Entry 6CDR (X-ray diffraction, 2.40 A resolution); this record covers chain A.

# Chain A
Name: C-terminal-binding protein 1
Organism: Homo sapiens
Notes: EC 1.1.1.-
Reference sequence: Q13363 (CTBP1_HUMAN); residue numbers follow UniProt; this construct covers 28-379
Sequence (373 residues; each row starts with the number of its first residue):
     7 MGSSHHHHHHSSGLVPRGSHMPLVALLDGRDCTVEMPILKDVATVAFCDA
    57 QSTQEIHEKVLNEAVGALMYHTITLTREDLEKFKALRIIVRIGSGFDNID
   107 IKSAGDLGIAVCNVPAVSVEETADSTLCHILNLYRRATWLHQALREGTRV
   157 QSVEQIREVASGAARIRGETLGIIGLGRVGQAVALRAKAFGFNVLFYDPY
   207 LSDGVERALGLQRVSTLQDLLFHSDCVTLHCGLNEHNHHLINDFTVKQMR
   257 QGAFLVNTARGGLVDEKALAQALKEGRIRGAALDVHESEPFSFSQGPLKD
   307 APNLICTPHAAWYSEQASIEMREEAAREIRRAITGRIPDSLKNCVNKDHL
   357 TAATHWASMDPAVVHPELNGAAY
Unresolved in the structure: 7-24, 358-379
Differences from the reference sequence: expression tag (7-27); engineered mutation V123 (Ala in Q13363)
Small-molecule neighbours: NADH (NAI; 1,4-dihydronicotinamide adenine dinucleotide): S100, G101, P121, T128, I180, G181, L182, G183, R184, V185, G186, Y203, D204, P205, Y206, L207, H236, C237, G238, L239, N240, N243, L246, T264, A265, R266, D290, V291, H315, A316, A317, W318
Swiss-Prot annotation at these positions:
  - active site: R266, E295, H315 (Proton donor)
  - binding site (NAD(+)): S100, I180 to V185, D204, C237 to N243, T264 to R266, D290, H315 to W318
  - site: N375, G376 (Cleavage)
  - modified residue: S300 (Phosphoserine)
  - natural variant: R342 (R342W: In HADDTS)
  - mutagenesis: A52 (A52E: Loss of interaction with SIMC1. No effect on its proteolytic processing mediated by CAPN3), V66 (V66R: Loss of interaction with SIMC1. Reduced proteolytic processing mediated by CAPN3), C134 (C134A: Strongly reduces E1A binding; when associated with A-138; A-141 and A-150), N138 (N138A: Strongly reduces E1A binding; when associated with A-134; A-141 and A-150), R141 to R142 (Strongly reduces E1A binding; when associated with A-163 and A-171), R141 (R141A: Strongly reduces E1A binding; when associated with A-134; A-138 and A-150), L150 (L150A: Strongly reduces E1A binding; when associated with A-134; A-138 and A-141), R163 (R163A: Strongly reduces E1A binding; when associated with A-141; A-142 and A-171), R171 (R171A: Strongly reduces E1A binding; when associated with A-141; A-142 and A-163), G181 (G181V: Strongly reduces E1A binding; when associated with V-183 and A-204), G183 (G183A: Reduced proteolytic processing mediated by CAPN3; when associated with A-186; G183V: Strongly reduces E1A binding; when associated with V-181 and A-204), G186 (G186A: Reduced proteolytic processing mediated by CAPN3; when associated with A-183), 5 further mutagenesis entries in UniProt
Reported in the primary citation:
  - conformationally variable residues (helix shift): E326

# Overview
Ligands of chain A: NADH. From UniProt: 3 active-site residues, 23 NAD+-binding residues and 17 mutagenesis
sites. The paper reports conformational variability at E326.
Chain A is C-terminal-binding protein 1 (Homo sapiens); the structure, Human CtBP1 (28-378), was determined by
X-ray diffraction (same publication as 6CDF).
